6EF5 - chains B and Q of the 4 polymer chains in the assembly; structure by X-ray diffraction, 2.44 A resolution.

# Chain B
Name: 14-3-3 protein zeta/delta
Source organism: Homo sapiens
Reference sequence: P63104 (1433Z_HUMAN); residues 1-245 here = UniProt positions 1-245
Amino-acid sequence (248 residues; row label = number of the first residue in the row; numbers below 1 keep their minus sign (Gly-2 is residue -2)):
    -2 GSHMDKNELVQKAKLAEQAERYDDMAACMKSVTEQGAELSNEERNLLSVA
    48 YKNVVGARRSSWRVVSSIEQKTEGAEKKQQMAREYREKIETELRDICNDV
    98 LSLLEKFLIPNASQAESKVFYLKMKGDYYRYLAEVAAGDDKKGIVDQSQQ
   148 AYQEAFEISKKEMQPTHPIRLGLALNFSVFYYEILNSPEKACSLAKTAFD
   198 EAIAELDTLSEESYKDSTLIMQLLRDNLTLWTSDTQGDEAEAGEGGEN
Not modelled in the structure: -2, 70-71, 230-245
Construct notes: expression tag (-2 to 0)

# Chain Q
Name: Arg-ser-leu-sep-ala-pro-gly
Amino-acid sequence (7 residues; row label = number of the first residue in the row):
   508 RSLSAPG
Modified positions: Ser511 (phosphoserine; SEP)

# Interface between chain B and chain Q
Residue-residue contacts (20; chain B residue first):
  Lys49(B) with Ser511(Q)
  Arg56(B) with Ser511(Q)
  Arg60(B) with Arg508(Q)
  Arg127(B) with Ser511(Q)
  Tyr128(B) with Ser511(Q)
  Leu172(B) with Leu510(Q); Ser511(Q); Ala512(Q)
  Asn173(B) with Ser511(Q); Ala512(Q), hydrogen bond (side chain-backbone)
  Val176(B) with Ser509(Q); Leu510(Q)
  Tyr179(B) with Ser509(Q)
  Glu180(B) with Arg508(Q); Ser509(Q), hydrogen bond
  Leu220(B) with Ser511(Q); Pro513(Q)
  Asn224(B) with Leu510(Q), hydrogen bond (side chain-backbone)
  Leu227(B) with Arg508(Q)
  Trp228(B) with Ser509(Q), hydrogen bond
Other interface residues (no listed pair), chain B (19 interface residues in all): Val46, Lys120, Gly169, Leu216, Asp223
Other interface residues (no listed pair), chain Q (7 interface residues in all): Gly514

# In short
19 residues of chain B and 7 residues of chain Q are in contact; the contacts include 4 hydrogen bonds. Polar
pairs include Asn173(B)-Ala512(Q), Glu180(B)-Ser509(Q) and Asn224(B)-Leu510(Q).
Chain B is 14-3-3 protein zeta/delta (Homo sapiens) and chain Q is Arg-ser-leu-sep-ala-pro-gly; the structure,
14-3-3 with peptide, was determined by X-ray diffraction.
